Entry 7YQH (electron microscopy, 5.60 A resolution (low resolution: residue-level contacts below are approximate; hydrogen-bond / salt-bridge calls are withheld)); this record covers chains B and D of the 8 polymer chains in the assembly.

# Chain B
Name: Structural maintenance of chromosomes protein 6
Organism: Saccharomyces cerevisiae S288C
Reference sequence: Q12749 (SMC6_YEAST); residues 1-1114 here = UniProt positions 1-1114
Amino-acid sequence (1114 residues; each row starts with the number of its first residue):
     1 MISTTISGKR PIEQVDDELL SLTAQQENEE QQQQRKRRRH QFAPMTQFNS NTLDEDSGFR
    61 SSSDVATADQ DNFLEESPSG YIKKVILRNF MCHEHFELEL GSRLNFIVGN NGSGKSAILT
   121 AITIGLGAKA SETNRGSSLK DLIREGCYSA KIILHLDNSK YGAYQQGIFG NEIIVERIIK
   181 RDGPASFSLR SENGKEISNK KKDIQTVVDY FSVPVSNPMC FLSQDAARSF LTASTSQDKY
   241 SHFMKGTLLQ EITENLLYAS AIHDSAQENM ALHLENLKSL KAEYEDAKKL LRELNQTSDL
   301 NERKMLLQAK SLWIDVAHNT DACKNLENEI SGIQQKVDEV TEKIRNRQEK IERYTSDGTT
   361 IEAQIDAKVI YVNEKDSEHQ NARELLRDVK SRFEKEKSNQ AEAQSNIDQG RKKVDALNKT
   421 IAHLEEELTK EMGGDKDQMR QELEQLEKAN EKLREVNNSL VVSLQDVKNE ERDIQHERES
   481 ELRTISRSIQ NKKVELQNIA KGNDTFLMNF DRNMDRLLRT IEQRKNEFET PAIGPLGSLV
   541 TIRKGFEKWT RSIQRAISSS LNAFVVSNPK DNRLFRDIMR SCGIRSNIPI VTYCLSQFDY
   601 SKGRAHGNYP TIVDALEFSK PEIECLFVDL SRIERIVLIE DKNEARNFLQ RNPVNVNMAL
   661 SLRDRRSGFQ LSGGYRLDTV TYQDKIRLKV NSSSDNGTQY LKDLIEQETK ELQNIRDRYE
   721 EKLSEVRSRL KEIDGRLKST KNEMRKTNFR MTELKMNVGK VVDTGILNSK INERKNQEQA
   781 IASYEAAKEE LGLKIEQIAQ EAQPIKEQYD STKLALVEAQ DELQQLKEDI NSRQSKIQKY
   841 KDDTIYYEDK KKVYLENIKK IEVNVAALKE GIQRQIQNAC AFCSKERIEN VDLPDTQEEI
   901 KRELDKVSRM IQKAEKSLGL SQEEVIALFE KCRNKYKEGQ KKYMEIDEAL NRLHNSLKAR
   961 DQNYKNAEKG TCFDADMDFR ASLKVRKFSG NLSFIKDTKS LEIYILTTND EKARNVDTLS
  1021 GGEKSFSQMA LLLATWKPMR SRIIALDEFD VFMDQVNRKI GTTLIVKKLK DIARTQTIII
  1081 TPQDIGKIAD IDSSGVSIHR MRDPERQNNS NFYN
Unresolved in the structure: 1-11, 47-73, 1105-1114
UniProt features mapped onto this chain:
  - motif: R35 to R39 (Nuclear localization signal)
  - binding site (ATP): G109 to S116

# Chain D
Name: DNA repair protein KRE29
Organism: Saccharomyces cerevisiae S288C
Reference sequence: P40026 (KRE29_YEAST); residue numbers follow UniProt; this construct covers 1-464
Amino-acid sequence (464 residues; row label = number of the first residue in the row):
     1 MGSVNSSPNE EFETVPDSQI SGFDSPLIPT SVGSYFRDDD DDEKVHPNFI SDPENDSLNS
    61 DEEFSSLENS DLNLSGAKAE SGDDFDPILK RTIISKRKAP SNNEDEEIVK TPRKLVNYVP
   121 LKIFNLGDSF DDTITTTVAK LQDLKKEILD SPRSNKSIVI TSNTVAKSEL QKSIKFSGSI
   181 PEIYLDVVTK ETISDKYKDW HFISKNCHYE QLMDLEMKDT AYSFLFGSSR SQGKVPEFVH
   241 LKCPSITNLL VLFGVNQEKC NSLKINYEKK ENSRYDNLCT IFPVNKMLKF LMYFYSDDDN
   301 DDVREFFLKA FICLILDRKV FNAMESDHRL CFKVLELFNE AHFINSYFEI VDKNDFFLHY
   361 RLLQIFPHLQ SALLRRRFSE KQGRTETIQQ NIIKEFNEFF DCKNYKNLLY FILTMYGSKF
   421 IPFGPKCQVT EYFKDCILDI SNETTNDVEI SILKGILNLF SKIR
Unresolved in the structure: 1-85, 411
UniProt features mapped onto this chain:
  - modified residue (Phosphoserine): S81, S101

# How chain B and chain D interact
Contacting residue pairs (102):
  E29(B) - T445(D)
  E30(B) - T445(D)
  Q33(B) - I440(D)
  Q33(B) - N442(D)
  Q33(B) - T445(D)
  Q33(B) - N446(D)
  Q34(B) - K403(D)
  K36(B) - I440(D)
  K36(B) - N442(D)
  R38(B) - N397(D)
  R38(B) - F400(D)
  R38(B) - D401(D)
  R38(B) - Y432(D)
  R38(B) - C436(D)
  H40(B) - Y432(D)
  H40(B) - D435(D)
  H40(B) - D439(D)
  F42(B) - I393(D)
  F42(B) - Y432(D)
  L74(B) - K426(D)
  L74(B) - Q428(D)
  I252(B) - E443(D)
  L277(B) - K156(D)
  Y284(B) - R153(D)
  E285(B) - S154(D)
  K288(B) - R153(D)
  K288(B) - S154(D)
  N295(B) - K145(D)
  N295(B) - L149(D)
  S298(B) - Q142(D)
  S298(B) - K145(D)
  K304(B) - F130(D)
  K304(B) - T135(D)
  M305(B) - D132(D)
  M305(B) - T135(D)
  M305(B) - T136(D)
  Q308(B) - F130(D)
  Q308(B) - D131(D)
  Q308(B) - D132(D)
  Q308(B) - T135(D)
  D315(B) - I123(D)
  D315(B) - F124(D)
  D315(B) - N125(D)
  H318(B) - K122(D)
  H318(B) - N125(D)
  N319(B) - K122(D)
  A322(B) - K122(D)
  L326(B) - Y118(D)
  E329(B) - Y118(D)
  N857(B) - L115(D)
  N857(B) - V116(D)
  I861(B) - V116(D)
  I861(B) - Y118(D)
  L868(B) - K122(D)
  Q875(B) - I123(D)
  F882(B) - D132(D)
  F882(B) - T133(D)
  F882(B) - T136(D)
  Q897(B) - N125(D)
  Q897(B) - L126(D)
  E898(B) - L126(D)
  K901(B) - G127(D)
  S908(B) - F130(D)
  Q922(B) - V138(D)
  I926(B) - L141(D)
  I926(B) - K145(D)
  F929(B) - I148(D)
  F929(B) - R153(D)
  E930(B) - L144(D)
  R933(B) - I148(D)
  R933(B) - S151(D)
  R933(B) - R153(D)
  Y936(B) - S154(D)
  Y936(B) - K156(D)
  Q940(B) - K156(D)
  Q940(B) - S157(D)
  N951(B) - T161(D)
  N955(B) - T192(D)
  K958(B) - K190(D)
  A959(B) - I193(D)
  R960(B) - T444(D)
  Q962(B) - I193(D)
  Q962(B) - V448(D)
  N963(B) - E443(D)
  N963(B) - N446(D)
  N963(B) - D447(D)
  N963(B) - V448(D)
  N963(B) - S451(D)
  Y964(B) - E443(D)
  N966(B) - V448(D)
  N966(B) - S451(D)
  N966(B) - I452(D)
  A967(B) - E443(D)
  F973(B) - K462(D)
  D974(B) - N458(D)
  D974(B) - K462(D)
  R1040(B) - E431(D)
  R1040(B) - K434(D)
  R1040(B) - D435(D)
  R1040(B) - L438(D)
  R1074(B) - E431(D)
  R1074(B) - D435(D)
Also at the interface, not in a pair above, chain B (77 interface residues in all): Q26, R37, R39, Q41, T46, K281, L291, L294, N301, L312, I333, N864, A881, L904, D905, E923, C932, K937, Y943, D947, G970, M977
Also at the interface, not in a pair above, chain D (66 interface residues in all): P120, L121, S129, A139, P152, N155, Q389, S441, I450

# In short
77 residues of chain B face 66 of chain D across their interface. From UniProt: 8 ATP-binding residues on
chain B.
Here chain B is Structural maintenance of chromosomes protein 6 and chain D is DNA repair protein KRE29, both
from Saccharomyces cerevisiae S288C. Entry 7YQH (Cryo-EM structure of 8-subunit Smc5/6) was determined by
electron microscopy, deposited together with 7YLM, 7YMD, 8HQS, 8I13, 8I21, 8I4U and 6 further entries.
